Entry 7KT1 (X-ray diffraction, 1.67 A resolution); this record covers chains A and D of the 4 polymer chains in the assembly.

Chain A:
Molecule: DNA-directed DNA/RNA polymerase mu
Organism: Homo sapiens
Notes: EC 2.7.7.7
UniProt: Q9NP87 (DPOLM_HUMAN); numbering as in UniProt; present here: 127-397, 410-494
Sequence (356 residues; each row starts with the number of its first residue; note: 12 numbers in that range are skipped by the numbering (no residue carries them; nothing is unmodelled there)):
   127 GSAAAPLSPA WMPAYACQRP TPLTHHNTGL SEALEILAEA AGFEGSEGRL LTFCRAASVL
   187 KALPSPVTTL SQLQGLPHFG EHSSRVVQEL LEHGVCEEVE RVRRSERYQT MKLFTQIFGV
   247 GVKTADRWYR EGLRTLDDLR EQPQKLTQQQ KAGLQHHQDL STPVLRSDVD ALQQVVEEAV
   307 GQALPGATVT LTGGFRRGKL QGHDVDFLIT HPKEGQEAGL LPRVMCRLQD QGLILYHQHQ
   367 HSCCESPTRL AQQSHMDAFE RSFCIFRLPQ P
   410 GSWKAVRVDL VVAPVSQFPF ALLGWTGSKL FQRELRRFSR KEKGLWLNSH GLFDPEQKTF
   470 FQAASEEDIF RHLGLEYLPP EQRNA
Unresolved in the structure: 127-136, 366-383
Sequence notes: conflict Ser128 (Pro in Q9NP87), Ala129 (Arg in Q9NP87), Ala130 (Lys in Q9NP87), Ala131 (Gly in Q9NP87), Gly410 (Pro in Q9NP87)
Bound ions: Mn2+ site 1: His208 (shared with DG1(D) of chain D); Mn2+ site 2 near His219 (its only coordinating residue here); Na+: Thr241, Ile243, Val246 (shared with 1 residue of chain P); Mn2+ site 3: Asp330, Asp332, Asp418 (shared with 2 residues of chain P); Mn2+ site 4: Asp330, Asp332 (together with 2'-deoxyguanosine-5'-triphosphate) (shared with 1 residue of chain P); Mn2+ site 5: Glu386, His459
Residues lining bound ligands: 2'-deoxyguanosine-5'-triphosphate: Gln242, His283, Leu286, Ser287, Gly319, Gly320, Arg323, Lys325, Gly328, His329, Asp330, Asp332, Gly433, Trp434, Thr435, Gly436, Ser437, Lys438, Gln441, Arg445
Swiss-Prot annotation at these positions:
  - region: Arg323 to Asp332 (Involved in ssDNA binding)
  - binding site (Mg(2+)): Asp330, Asp332, Asp418
  - site: Gly433 (Responsible for the low discrimination between dNTP and rNTP)
What the authors report for this chain:
  - mutagenesis - K438D: unchanged catalytic activity on presence of Mn2+
  - mutagenesis - R445A: increased catalytic activity on dGTP misinsertion
  - mutagenesis - K438D: decreased catalytic activity on Mg2+-dependent dGTP:At
  - mutagenesis - K438D (23-fold): decreased catalytic activity on :Ct insertion

Chain D:
Molecule: 4-nt DNA strand
Sequence (4 nucleotides; numbered 1 to 4; the number before each row is that of its first residue):
     1 GCCG
Bound ions: Mn2+: DG1 (shared with His208(A) of chain A)

How chain A and chain D interact:
Contacting residue pairs - 14 pairs, chain A then chain D:
  Ala140(A) - DG4(D)  phosphate contact
  Gly174(A) - DG1(D)  hydrogen bond to the base
  Arg175(A) - DG1(D)  salt bridge to the phosphate
  Thr178(A) - DG1(D)  hydrogen bond to the base
  Thr178(A) - DC2(D)  sugar contact
  Phe179(A) - DG1(D)  sugar contact
  Pro203(A) - DC3(D)  phosphate contact
  His204(A) - DC2(D)  sugar contact
  His204(A) - DC3(D)  hydrogen bond to the phosphate
  Gly206(A) - DC2(D)  hydrogen bond to the phosphate
  Glu207(A) - DC2(D)  hydrogen bond to the phosphate
  His208(A) - DG1(D)  salt bridge to the phosphate
  His208(A) - DC2(D)  hydrogen bond to the phosphate
  Ser209(A) - DC2(D)  hydrogen bond to the phosphate
Other interface residues (no listed pair), chain A (14 interface residues in all): Arg181, Leu202, Phe205

In short:
14 residues of chain A face 4 of chain D across their interface, with 7 hydrogen bonds and 2 salt bridges.
Among the polar pairs are Gly174(A)-DG1(D), Thr178(A)-DG1(D) and His204(A)-DC3(D). Chain A binds
2'-deoxyguanosine-5'-triphosphate. From the paper: R445A of chain A increases catalytic activity on dGTP
misinsertion; K438D of chain A reduces catalytic activity on Mg2+-dependent dGTP:At.
Chain A is DNA-directed DNA/RNA polymerase mu (Homo sapiens) and chain D is a 4-nt DNA strand; the structure,
DNA Polymerase Mu, dGTP:At Reaction State Ternary Complex, 50 mM Mn2+ (180min), was determined by X-ray
diffraction (same publication as 7KSS, 7KST, 7KSU, 7KSV, 7KSW, 7KSX and 25 further entries).
